PDB entry 6UH7 | electron microscopy, 2.87 A resolution | chains B and C of the 4 polymer chains in the assembly

# Chain B
Name: VP2
Organism: Enterovirus A71
UniProt: I6W7A3 (I6W7A3_9ENTO); residues 1-254 here correspond to UniProt positions 70-323 (UniProt number = residue number + 69)
Sequence (254 residues; numbered 1 to 254; the number before each row is that of its first residue):
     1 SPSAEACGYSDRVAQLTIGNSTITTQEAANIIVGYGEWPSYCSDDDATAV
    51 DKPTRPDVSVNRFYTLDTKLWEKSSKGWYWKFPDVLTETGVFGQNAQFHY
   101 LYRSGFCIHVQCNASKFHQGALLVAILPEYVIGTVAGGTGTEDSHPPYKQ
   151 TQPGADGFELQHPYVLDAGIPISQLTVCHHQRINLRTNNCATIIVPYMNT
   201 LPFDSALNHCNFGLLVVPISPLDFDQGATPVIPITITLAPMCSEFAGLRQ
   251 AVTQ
Not modelled in the structure: 1-9

# Chain C
Name: VP3
Organism: Enterovirus A71
Notes: EC 3.4.22.29, 3.6.1.15, 3.4.22.28, 2.7.7.48
UniProt: A0A0E3SXU7 (A0A0E3SXU7_9ENTO); residues 1-242 here correspond to UniProt positions 324-565 (UniProt number = residue number + 323)
Sequence (242 residues; row label = number of the first residue in the row):
     1 GFPTELKPGTNQFLTTDDGVSAPILPNFHPTPCIHIPGEVRNLLELCQVE
    51 TILEVNNVPTNATSLMERLRFPVSAQAGKGELCAVFRADPGRDGPWQSTM
   101 LGQLCGYYTQWSGSLEVTFMFTGSFMATGKMLIAYTPPGGPLPKDRATAM
   151 LGTHVIWDFGLQSSVTLVIPWISNTHYRAHARDGVFDYYTTGLVSIWYQT
   201 NYVVPIGAPNTAYIIALAAAQKNFTMKLCKDTSHILQTASIQ

# Interface between chain B and chain C
Pairs across the interface - 68 pairs, chain B then chain C:
  Tyr-35(B) with Gly-38(C)
  Glu-37(B) with His-35(C), salt bridge; Pro-37(C)
  Asp-46(B) with Ile-34(C); His-35(C), hydrogen bond (side chain-backbone)
  Lys-116(B) with Ser-124(C); Phe-125(C), hydrogen bond (backbone-backbone); Met-126(C)
  Phe-117(B) with Ser-124(C); Met-126(C), hydrophobic; Ile-206(C); Gly-207(C); Ala-208(C); Pro-209(C)
  His-118(B) with Ser-124(C)
  Gln-119(B) with Thr-122(C); Gly-123(C); Ser-124(C); Pro-209(C); Thr-211(C), hydrogen bond (side chain-backbone); Ala-212(C)
  Ala-121(B) with Thr-122(C)
  Pro-163(B) with Met-66(C)
  Tyr-164(B) with Glu-54(C), hydrogen bond; Leu-65(C); Met-66(C), hydrogen bond (backbone-side chain)
  Ile-172(B) with Met-66(C), hydrophobic; Leu-69(C), hydrophobic
  Ser-173(B) with Thr-51(C); Ile-52(C), hydrogen bond (backbone-backbone); Ser-98(C), hydrogen bond (side chain-backbone)
  Gln-174(B) with Thr-51(C); Ser-98(C); Thr-99(C); Met-100(C); Gln-103(C)
  Thr-176(B) with Val-49(C); Glu-50(C)
  Val-177(B) with Val-49(C), hydrophobic
  Arg-182(B) with Ile-215(C)
  Asn-184(B) with Phe-121(C), hydrogen bond (side chain-backbone); Thr-122(C); Ser-163(C)
  Arg-186(B) with Phe-121(C); Gly-123(C); Ser-124(C), hydrogen bond (side chain-backbone); Phe-125(C); Ala-127(C); Gly-160(C), hydrogen bond (side chain-backbone)
  Thr-187(B) with Leu-161(C); Ser-163(C)
  Tyr-197(B) with Pro-37(C)
  Met-198(B) with Pro-37(C), hydrophobic
  Asn-199(B) with Ile-34(C); Ile-36(C)
  Thr-200(B) with Ile-34(C)
  Leu-201(B) with Ile-34(C)
  Pro-202(B) with Ile-34(C)
  Ile-219(B) with Leu-69(C), hydrophobic; Arg-70(C); Ile-215(C), hydrophobic
  Ser-220(B) with Thr-122(C), hydrogen bond; Tyr-213(C)
  Pro-221(B) with Tyr-213(C)
  Asp-223(B) with Pro-209(C)
  Asp-225(B) with Gly-207(C); Ala-208(C), hydrogen bond (side chain-backbone); Pro-209(C)
Interface residues without a listed pair, chain B (34 interface residues in all): Gly-120, Pro-196, Val-217, Phe-224
Interface residues without a listed pair, chain C (44 interface residues in all): Cys-33, Leu-46, Arg-68, Gln-97, Met-120, Phe-159, Tyr-202, Leu-217

# Overview
The interface between chain B and chain C involves 34 residues on one side and 44 on the other, with 12
hydrogen bonds and 1 salt bridge. Polar pairs include Glu-37(B)/His-35(C), Asp-46(B)/His-35(C) and
Gln-119(B)/Thr-211(C).
Chain B is VP2 and chain C is VP3, both from Enterovirus A71; the structure, EV-A71 strain 11316 complexed
with MADAL compound 30, was determined by electron microscopy, deposited together with 6UH1 and 6UH6.
